PDB entry 2JAD | X-ray diffraction, 2.70 A resolution | chain A

== Chain A ==
Name: Yellow fluorescent protein glutaredoxin fusion protein
Organism: Aequorea victoria
UniProt: chimeric construct of P42212, P25373: residues 1-238 from P42212 (GFP_AEQVI) positions 1-238 (same numbers); residues 247-356 from P25373 positions 1-110 (UniProt number = residue number - 246)
Sequence (362 residues; numbered 1 to 364; 2 numbers in that range are skipped by the numbering (no residue carries them; nothing is unmodelled there); the number before each row is that of its first residue):
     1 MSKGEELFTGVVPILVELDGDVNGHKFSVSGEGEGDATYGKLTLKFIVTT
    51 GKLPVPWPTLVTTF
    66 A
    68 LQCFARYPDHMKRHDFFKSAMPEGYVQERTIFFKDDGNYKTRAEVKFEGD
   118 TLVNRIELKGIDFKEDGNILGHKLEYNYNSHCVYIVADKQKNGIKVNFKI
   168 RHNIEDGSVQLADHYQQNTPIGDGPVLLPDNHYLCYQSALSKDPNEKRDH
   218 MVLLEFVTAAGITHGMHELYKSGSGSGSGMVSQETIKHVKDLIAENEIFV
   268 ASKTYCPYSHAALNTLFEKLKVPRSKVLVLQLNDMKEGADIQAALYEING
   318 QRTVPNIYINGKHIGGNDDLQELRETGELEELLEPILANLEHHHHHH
Unresolved in the structure: 1, 242-245, 355-364
Construct notes: conflict Leu68 (Val in P42212), His234 (Asp in P42212); linker (239-246); engineered mutation Ser276 (Cys30 in P25373); expression tag (357-364)
Modified positions: Ala66 ([(4Z)-2-[(1S)-1-aminoethyl]-4-(4-hydroxybenzylidene)-5-oxo-4,5-dihydro-1H-imidazol-1-yl]acetic acid; PIA)
Cystine bridges: Cys149-Cys202
Glycans and other covalent adducts: covalent link Phe64-Ala66; covalent link Ala66-Leu68
UniProt features mapped onto this chain:
  - binding site (glutathione): Lys270 to Tyr275, Gln309, Val321, Asn334, Asp335
  - modified residue: Cys273 (S-glutathionyl cysteine)
  - cross-link: Lys257 (Glycyl lysine isopeptide (Lys-Gly) (interchain with G-Cter in ubiquitin))

== Summary ==
Curated annotation (UniProt) lists 10 glutathione-binding residues.
Chain A is Yellow fluorescent protein glutaredoxin fusion protein (Aequorea victoria); the structure, Yellow
fluorescent protein - glutaredoxin fusion protein, was determined by X-ray diffraction (same publication as
2JAC).
